PDB entry 8WK3 | electron microscopy, 3.30 A resolution | chains a and V of the 43 polymer chains in the assembly

# Chain a (and V)
Protein: Flagellar basal-body rod protein FlgC
Source organism: Salmonella enterica subsp. enterica serovar Typhimurium str. LT2
Notes: chain V of this document is another copy of the same molecule, construct and numbering; everything in this record applies to it too
UniProt: P0A1I7 (FLGC_SALTY); residues 1-134 here = UniProt positions 1-134
Amino-acid sequence (134 residues; each row starts with the number of its first residue):
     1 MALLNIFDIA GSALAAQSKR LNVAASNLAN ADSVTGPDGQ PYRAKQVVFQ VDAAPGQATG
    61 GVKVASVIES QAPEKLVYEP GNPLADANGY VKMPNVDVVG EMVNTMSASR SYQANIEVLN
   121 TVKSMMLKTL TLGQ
Not modelled in the structure: 1

# Chain a / chain V interface
Pairs across the interface (49; chain a residue first):
  Asn5(a) with Asn22(V)
  Ile6(a) with Ala25(V), hydrophobic
  Ile9(a) with Asn22(V); Ala25(V); Ala29(V), hydrophobic
  Ala13(a) with Ala29(V), hydrophobic
  Val48(a) with Thr35(V)
  Phe49(a) with Asp32(V); Ser33(V); Val34(V); Thr35(V), hydrogen bond (backbone-backbone)
  Gln50(a) with Thr35(V)
  Val51(a) with Asn30(V); Thr35(V), hydrogen bond (backbone-backbone); Gly36(V); Pro37(V)
  Gln57(a) with Lys45(V), hydrogen bond (backbone-side chain)
  Ala58(a) with Lys45(V), hydrogen bond (backbone-side chain)
  Thr59(a) with Ser26(V)
  Gly60(a) with Ser26(V), hydrogen bond (backbone-side chain); Asn30(V)
  Gly61(a) with Asn30(V), hydrogen bond (backbone-side chain)
  Val62(a) with Ala29(V); Asn30(V)
  Ile68(a) with Pro83(V), hydrophobic
  Ser107(a) with Asp32(V), hydrogen bond
  Ser111(a) with Asp32(V), hydrogen bond
  Ala114(a) with Met102(V)
  Asn115(a) with Leu28(V); Ala29(V)
  Glu117(a) with Met102(V)
  Val118(a) with Leu28(V), hydrophobic
  Thr121(a) with Thr105(V); Ser109(V)
  Val122(a) with Leu21(V), hydrophobic
  Ser124(a) with Gln113(V)
  Met125(a) with Leu21(V), hydrophobic; Ser109(V); Tyr112(V), hydrophobic; Gln113(V)
  Lys128(a) with Gln113(V); Ile116(V); Glu117(V)
  Thr129(a) with Tyr112(V), hydrogen bond; Ile116(V)
  Thr131(a) with Asn120(V)
  Leu132(a) with Leu119(V), hydrophobic; Asn120(V)
  Gly133(a) with Lys123(V), hydrogen bond (backbone-side chain)
Interface residues without a listed pair, chain a (33 interface residues in all): Gln17, Gln46, Ala53
Interface residues without a listed pair, chain V (30 interface residues in all): Leu14, Val23, Tyr42, Asn82, Leu84

# Summary
33 residues of chain a face 30 of chain V across their interface, with 10 hydrogen bonds. Polar contacts
include Gln57(a)-Lys45(V), Ala58(a)-Lys45(V) and Gly60(a)-Ser26(V).
Chain a and chain V are both Flagellar basal-body rod protein FlgC (Salmonella enterica subsp. enterica
serovar Typhimurium str. LT2); the structure, Cryo-EM structure of the proximal rod-export apparatus and FlgF
within the motor-hook complex in the CW ..., was determined by electron microscopy (same publication as 8WHT,
8WIW, 8WK4, 8WKI, 8WKK, 8WKQ and 11 further entries).
